4LJH - chains B and D of the 4 polymer chains in the assembly; structure by X-ray diffraction, 1.45 A resolution.

[Chain B (and D)]
Molecule: PA-I galactophilic lectin
From: Pseudomonas aeruginosa
Notes: chain D of this document is another copy of the same molecule, construct and numbering; everything in this record applies to it too
Reference sequence: Q05097 (PA1L_PSEAE); residues 0-121 here correspond to UniProt positions 1-122 (UniProt number = residue number + 1)
Sequence (122 residues; row label = number of the first residue in the row; numbering starts at 0):
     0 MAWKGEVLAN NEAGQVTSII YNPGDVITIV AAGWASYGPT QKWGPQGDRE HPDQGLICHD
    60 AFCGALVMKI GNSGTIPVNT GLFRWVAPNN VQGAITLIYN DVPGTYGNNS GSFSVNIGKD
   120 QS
Unresolved in the structure: 0
Metal / ion sites: Ca2+: Tyr-36, Asp-100, Thr-104, Asn-107, Asn-108 (together with beta-D-galactopyranose)
Small-molecule neighbours: beta-D-galactopyranose / 1-methyl-1H-indol-3-ol: Tyr-36, Pro-38, His-50, Pro-51, Gln-53, Cys-62, Asp-100, Val-101, Thr-104, Asn-107

[Interface between chain B and chain D]
Pairs across the interface - 20 pairs, chain B then chain D:
  Ala-1(B) / Asn-10(D)  hydrogen bond (backbone-side chain)
  Ala-1(B) / Ala-12(D)
  Ala-1(B) / Gly-13(D)
  Trp-2(B) / Asn-9(D)  hydrogen bond
  Trp-2(B) / Asn-10(D)
  Lys-3(B) / Asn-9(D)
  Lys-3(B) / Asn-10(D)  hydrogen bond (backbone-side chain)
  Lys-3(B) / Glu-11(D)  hydrogen bond (backbone-backbone)
  Lys-3(B) / Ala-12(D)
  Glu-5(B) / Gly-103(D)
  Glu-5(B) / Gly-106(D)
  Leu-7(B) / Gly-106(D)
  Leu-7(B) / Asn-107(D)
  Gln-14(B) / Asn-9(D)
  Gln-14(B) / Gly-106(D)
  Val-15(B) / Leu-7(D)
  Val-15(B) / Asn-9(D)  hydrogen bond (backbone-side chain)
  Thr-16(B) / Leu-7(D)
  Ser-17(B) / Leu-7(D)
  Ser-17(B) / Asn-10(D)  hydrogen bond
Other interface residues (no listed pair), chain B (10 interface residues in all): Gly-4
Other interface residues (no listed pair), chain D (11 interface residues in all): Tyr-105, Asn-108

[Overview]
10 residues of chain B and 11 residues of chain D are in contact; the contacts include 6 hydrogen bonds. Among
the polar pairs are Ala-1(B)/Asn-10(D), Trp-2(B)/Asn-9(D) and Lys-3(B)/Asn-10(D). Ligands of chain B:
beta-D-galactopyranose / 1-methyl-1H-indol-3-ol.
Both chains are PA-I galactophilic lectin (Pseudomonas aeruginosa). Entry 4LJH (Crystal Structure of
Pseudomonas aeruginosa Lectin LecA Complexed with 1-Methyl-3-indolyl-b-D-galactopyranoside at 1.45 A
Resolution) was determined by X-ray diffraction together with 4LK6 and 4LK7 from the same study.
